PDB entry 7P3W | electron microscopy, 4.30 A resolution (low resolution: residue-level contacts below are approximate; hydrogen-bond / salt-bridge calls are withheld) | chains C and d of the 22 polymer chains in the assembly

# Chain C
Name: ATP synthase subunit alpha
Source organism: Acinetobacter baumannii (strain ATCC 17978 / CIP 53.77 / LMG 1025 / NCDC KC755 / 5377)
Notes: EC 7.1.2.2
UniProt: A3M142 (ATPA_ACIBT); residues 1-514 here = UniProt positions 1-514
Amino-acid sequence (514 residues; row label = number of the first residue in the row):
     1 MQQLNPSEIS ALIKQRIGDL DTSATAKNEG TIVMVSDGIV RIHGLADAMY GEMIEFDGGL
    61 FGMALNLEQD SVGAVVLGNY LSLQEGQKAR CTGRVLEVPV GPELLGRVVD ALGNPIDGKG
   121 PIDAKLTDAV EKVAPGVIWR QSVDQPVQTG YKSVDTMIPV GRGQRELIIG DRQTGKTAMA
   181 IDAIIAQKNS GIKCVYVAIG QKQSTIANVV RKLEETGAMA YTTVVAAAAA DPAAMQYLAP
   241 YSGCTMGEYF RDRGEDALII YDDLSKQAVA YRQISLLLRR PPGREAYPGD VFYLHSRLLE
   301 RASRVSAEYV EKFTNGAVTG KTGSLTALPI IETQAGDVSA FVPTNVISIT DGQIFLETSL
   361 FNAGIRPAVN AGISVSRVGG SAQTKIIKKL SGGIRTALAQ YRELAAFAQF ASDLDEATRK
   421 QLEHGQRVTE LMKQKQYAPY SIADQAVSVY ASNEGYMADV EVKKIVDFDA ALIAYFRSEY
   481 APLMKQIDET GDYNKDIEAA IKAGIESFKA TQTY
Not modelled in the structure: 1-5
Bound ions: Mg2+: Thr177 (together with ATP)
Residues lining bound ligands: ATP (adenosine-5'-triphosphate): Arg172, Gln173, Thr174, Gly175, Lys176, Thr177, Ala178, Phe361, Arg366, Gln434, Lys435, Gln436
UniProt features mapped onto this chain:
  - binding site (ATP): Gly170 to Thr177
  - site: Ser374 (Required for activity)

# Chain d
Name: ATP synthase subunit delta
Source organism: Acinetobacter baumannii (strain ATCC 17978 / CIP 53.77 / LMG 1025 / NCDC KC755 / 5377)
UniProt: A3M141 (ATPD_ACIBT); residue numbers follow UniProt; this construct covers 1-178
Amino-acid sequence (178 residues; numbered 1 to 178; the number before each row is that of its first residue):
     1 MAELLTLARP YAKAAFAYAS EQGATDNWSN ALQVLSAAVQ DEAFSAYLNR PELTPAEQVK
    61 LFAKVLGEDQ SQAVSNFLTL LADNDRLVLL PEIAAEYEQL KSQNNNNVDV VIESAFPLTA
   121 EQEQLLKSAL EKRFNSTVTV SVEVKPELIA GVVIRAGDQV IDDSALNKLE KMRTRLLA
Not modelled in the structure: 1-2, 177-178

# Chain C / chain d interface
Residue-residue contacts (31; chain C residue first):
  Ile13(C) - Arg175(d)
  Arg16(C) - Thr174(d)
  Arg16(C) - Arg175(d)
  Ile17(C) - Arg175(d)
  Leu20(C) - Glu170(d)
  Leu20(C) - Arg173(d)
  Leu20(C) - Thr174(d)
  Asp21(C) - Asn167(d)
  Asp21(C) - Glu170(d)
  Ala24(C) - Ile161(d)
  Ala24(C) - Asp162(d)
  Thr25(C) - Val160(d)
  Thr25(C) - Ile161(d)
  Ala26(C) - Gln159(d)
  Ala26(C) - Val160(d)
  Ala26(C) - Ile161(d)
  Lys27(C) - Asp158(d)
  Lys27(C) - Gln159(d)
  Lys27(C) - Val160(d)
  Asn28(C) - Asp158(d)
  Asn28(C) - Gln159(d)
  Glu29(C) - Asp158(d)
  Glu29(C) - Val160(d)
  Gly44(C) - Asp158(d)
  Leu45(C) - Asp158(d)
  Ala46(C) - Asp158(d)
  Gln69(C) - Thr6(d)
  Gln69(C) - Arg9(d)
  Asp70(C) - Glu3(d)
  Asp70(C) - Thr6(d)
  Asp70(C) - Arg9(d)
Interface residues without a listed pair, chain C (18 interface residues in all): Leu12, Arg90
Interface residues without a listed pair, chain d (14 interface residues in all): Leu166

# Summary
18 residues of chain C and 14 residues of chain d are in contact. Ligands of chain C: ATP. Curated annotation
(UniProt) lists 8 ATP-binding residues on chain C.
Here chain C is ATP synthase subunit alpha and chain d is ATP synthase subunit delta, both from Acinetobacter
baumannii (strain ATCC 17978 / CIP 53.77 / LMG 1025 / NCDC KC755 / 5377). Entry 7P3W (F1Fo-ATP synthase from
Acinetobacter baumannii (state 3)) was determined by electron microscopy (same publication as 7P2Y and 7P3N).
